PDB entry 7Z2P | X-ray diffraction, 2.00 A resolution | chains B and E of the 6 polymer chains in the assembly

Chain B:
Molecule: Tubulin beta-2B chain
Organism: Bos taurus
UniProtKB: Q6B856 (TBB2B_BOVIN); the author numbering skips numbers that UniProt does not, so the offset changes along the chain: 1-42 = UniProt 1-42; 45-360 = UniProt 43-358; 369-455 = UniProt 359-445
Chain sequence (445 residues; row label = number of the first residue in the row; note: 10 numbers in that range are skipped by the numbering (no residue carries them; nothing is unmodelled there)):
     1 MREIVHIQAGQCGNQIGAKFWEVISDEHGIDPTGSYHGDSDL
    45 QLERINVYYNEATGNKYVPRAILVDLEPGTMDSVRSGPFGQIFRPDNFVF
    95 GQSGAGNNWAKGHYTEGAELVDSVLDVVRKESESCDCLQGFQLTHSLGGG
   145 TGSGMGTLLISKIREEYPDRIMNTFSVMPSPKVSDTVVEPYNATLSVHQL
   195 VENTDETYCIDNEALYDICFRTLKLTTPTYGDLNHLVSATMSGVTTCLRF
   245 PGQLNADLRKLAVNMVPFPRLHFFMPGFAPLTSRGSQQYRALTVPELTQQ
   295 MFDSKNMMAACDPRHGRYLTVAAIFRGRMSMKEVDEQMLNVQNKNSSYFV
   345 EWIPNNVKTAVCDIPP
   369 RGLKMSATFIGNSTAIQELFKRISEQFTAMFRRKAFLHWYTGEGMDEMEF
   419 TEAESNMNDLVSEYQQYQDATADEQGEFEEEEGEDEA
Unresolved in the structure: 277-281, 439-455
Bound ions: Mg2+: Gln-11 (together with GDP)
Residues lining bound ligands:
  - GDP (guanosine-5'-diphosphate): Gly-10, Gln-11, Cys-12, Gln-15, Ile-16, Asp-69, Ala-99, Asn-101, Ser-140, Gly-142, Gly-143, Gly-144, Thr-145, Gly-146, Val-171, Pro-173, Val-177, Asp-179, Glu-183, Asn-206, Leu-209, Tyr-224, Leu-227, Asn-228
  - nocodazole (NW6): Tyr-52, Gln-136, Asn-167, Phe-169, Glu-200, Tyr-202, Val-238, Thr-239, Cys-241, Leu-242, Leu-248, Leu-252, Leu-255, Met-259, Ala-316, Ala-317, Ile-318, Lys-352, Thr-353, Ala-354, Ile-378
Swiss-Prot annotation at these positions:
  - motif: Met-1 to Ile-4 (MREI motif)
  - binding site (GTP): Gln-11, Glu-71, Ser-140, Gly-144, Thr-145, Gly-146, Asn-206, Asn-228
  - binding site (Mg(2+)): Glu-71
  - modified residue: Ser-40 (Phosphoserine), Thr-57 (Phosphothreonine), Lys-60 (N6-acetyllysine), Ser-174 (Phosphoserine), Thr-287 (Phosphothreonine), Thr-292 (Phosphothreonine), Arg-320 (Omega-N-methylarginine), Glu-448 (5-glutamyl polyglutamate)
  - cross-link (Glycyl lysine isopeptide (Lys-Gly)): Lys-60 (interchain with G-Cter in ubiquitin), Lys-326 (interchain with G-Cter in ubiquitin)

Chain E:
Molecule: Stathmin-4
Organism: Rattus norvegicus
UniProtKB: P63043 (STMN4_RAT); residues 5-145 here correspond to UniProt positions 49-189 (UniProt number = residue number + 44)
Chain sequence (143 residues; numbered 3 to 145; the number before each row is that of its first residue):
     3 MADMEVIELNKCTSGQSFEVILKPPSFDGVPEFNASLPRRRDPSLEEIQK
    53 KLEAAEERRKYQEAELLKHLAEKREHEREVIQKAIEENNNFIKMAKEKLA
   103 QKMESNKENREAHLAAMLERLQEKDKHAEEVRKNKELKEEASR
Unresolved in the structure: 3-5, 29-43, 144-145
Sequence notes: initiating methionine (3); expression tag (4)
Swiss-Prot annotation at these positions:
  - modified residue: Ser-46 (Phosphoserine)

Chain B / chain E interface:
Pairs across the interface (24; chain B residue first):
  His-107(B) / Lys-75(E)  hydrogen bond
  Tyr-108(B) / His-78(E)  hydrogen bond
  Tyr-108(B) / Glu-79(E)
  Tyr-108(B) / Val-82(E)  hydrophobic
  Tyr-108(B) / Ile-83(E)
  Leu-152(B) / Glu-79(E)
  Ser-155(B) / Leu-72(E)
  Ser-155(B) / Lys-75(E)
  Ser-155(B) / Arg-76(E)  hydrogen bond
  Lys-156(B) / Arg-76(E)
  Lys-156(B) / Glu-79(E)  salt bridge
  Arg-158(B) / Leu-68(E)
  Glu-159(B) / Leu-69(E)
  Glu-159(B) / Leu-72(E)
  Glu-159(B) / Arg-76(E)  salt bridge
  Gln-193(B) / Lys-75(E)
  Glu-196(B) / His-71(E)  salt bridge
  Thr-409(B) / Glu-89(E)
  Glu-411(B) / Val-82(E)
  Glu-411(B) / Ala-86(E)
  Gly-412(B) / Val-82(E)
  Gly-412(B) / Lys-85(E)
  Gly-412(B) / Ala-86(E)
  Glu-417(B) / His-78(E)  salt bridge
Interface residues without a listed pair, chain B (18 interface residues in all): Thr-109, Pro-162, Gly-410, Met-413, Asp-414
Interface residues without a listed pair, chain E (14 interface residues in all): Glu-65

In short:
The interface between chain B and chain E involves 18 residues on one side and 14 on the other; the contacts
include 3 hydrogen bonds and 4 salt bridges. Polar contacts include Lys-156(B)/Glu-79(E), Glu-159(B)/Arg-76(E)
and Glu-196(B)/His-71(E). Chain B binds GDP and nocodazole.
Here chain B is Tubulin beta-2B chain (Bos taurus) and chain E is Stathmin-4 (Rattus norvegicus). Entry 7Z2P
(Tubulin-nocodazole complex) was determined by X-ray diffraction (same publication as 7Z2N).
